PDB entry 3T67 | X-ray diffraction, 1.67 A resolution | chains M and O of the 6 polymer chains in the assembly

== Chain M (and O) ==
Molecule: Protocatechuate 3,4-dioxygenase beta chain
Organism: Pseudomonas putida
Notes: EC 1.13.11.3; chain O of this document is another copy of the same molecule, construct and numbering; everything in this record applies to it too
Reference sequence: P00437 (PCXB_PSEPU); residues 301-538 here correspond to UniProt positions 2-239 (UniProt number = residue number - 299)
Amino-acid sequence (238 residues; numbered 301 to 538; the number before each row is that of its first residue):
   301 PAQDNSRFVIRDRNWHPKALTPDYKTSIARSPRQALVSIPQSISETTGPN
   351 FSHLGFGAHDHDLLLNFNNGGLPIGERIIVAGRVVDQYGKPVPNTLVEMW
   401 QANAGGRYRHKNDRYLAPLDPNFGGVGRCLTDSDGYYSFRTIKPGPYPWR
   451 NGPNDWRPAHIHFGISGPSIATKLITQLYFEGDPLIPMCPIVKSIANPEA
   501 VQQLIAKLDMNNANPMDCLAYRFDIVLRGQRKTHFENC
Metal / ion sites: Fe ion: Y408, Y447, H460, H462 (together with catechol)
Ligand contacts: catechol (CAQ): Y408, Y447, W449, R457, H460, H462, Q477

== How chain M and chain O interact ==
Pairs across the interface (12; chain M residue first):
  I310(M) - P453(O)  hydrophobic
  I310(M) - N454(O)
  N314(M) - D323(O)  hydrogen bond
  K318(M) - D323(O)  salt bridge
  R333(M) - I328(O)
  A335(M) - K325(O)
  A335(M) - I328(O)  hydrophobic
  L336(M) - K325(O)  hydrogen bond (backbone-side chain)
  S338(M) - K325(O)  hydrogen bond
  S338(M) - N451(O)  hydrogen bond (side chain-backbone)
  S338(M) - G452(O)
  S338(M) - P453(O)

== Summary ==
The chain M/chain O interface involves 7 residues from each chain; the contacts include 4 hydrogen bonds and 1
salt bridge. Polar contacts include K318(M)-D323(O), N314(M)-D323(O) and L336(M)-K325(O). Bound to chain M:
catechol. The Fe ion site is built by Y408(M), Y447(M), H460(M) and H462(M).
Both chains are Protocatechuate 3,4-dioxygenase beta chain (Pseudomonas putida). Entry 3T67 (Axial Ligand
Swapping In Double Mutant Maintains Intradiol-cleavage Chemistry in Protocatechuate 3,4-Dioxygenase) was
determined by X-ray diffraction.
